2HAP - chains B and D of the 4 polymer chains in the assembly; structure by X-ray diffraction, 2.50 A resolution.

[Chain B]
Molecule: 20-nt DNA strand
Notes: fragment: upstream activation sequence
Sequence (20 nucleotides; row label = number of the first residue in the row):
     1 ACTAATAGCGATAATAGCGT

[Chain D]
Protein: Protein (heme activator protein)
Organism: Saccharomyces cerevisiae
Notes: fragment: dna-binding domain
UniProtKB: P12351 (CYP1_YEAST); residues 55-135 here = UniProt positions 55-135
Chain sequence (81 residues; each row starts with the number of its first residue):
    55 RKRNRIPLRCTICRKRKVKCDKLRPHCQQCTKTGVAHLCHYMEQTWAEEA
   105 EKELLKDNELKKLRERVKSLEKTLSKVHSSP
Unresolved in the structure: 55, 131-135
Bound ions: Zn2+ site 1: Cys64, Cys67, Cys74, Cys81; Zn2+ site 2: Cys64, Cys81, Cys84, Cys93; Zn2+ site 3: His80, His91

[How chain B and chain D interact]
Residue-residue contacts - 21 pairs, chain B then chain D:
  DA11(B) - Arg57(D)  base contact
  DT12(B) - Arg57(D)  hydrogen bond to the base
  DA13(B) - Lys56(D)  phosphate contact
  DA13(B) - Arg57(D)  hydrogen bond to the sugar
  DA13(B) - Arg59(D)  base contact
  DA14(B) - Lys56(D)  phosphate contact
  DA14(B) - Arg57(D)  phosphate contact
  DA14(B) - Arg59(D)  hydrogen bond to the base
  DT15(B) - Arg59(D)  hydrogen bond to the sugar
  DT15(B) - Pro61(D)  phosphate contact
  DA16(B) - Pro61(D)  phosphate contact
  DA16(B) - Leu62(D)  hydrogen bond to the phosphate
  DA16(B) - Arg63(D)  salt bridge to the phosphate
  DA16(B) - Arg68(D)  phosphate contact
  DG17(B) - Arg63(D)  hydrogen bond to the base
  DG17(B) - Lys71(D)  base contact
  DG17(B) - Val72(D)  base contact
  DG17(B) - Lys73(D)  salt bridge to the phosphate
  DG17(B) - Cys74(D)  hydrogen bond to the phosphate
  DC18(B) - Lys71(D)  hydrogen bond to the base
  DC18(B) - Lys73(D)  phosphate contact
Also at the interface, not in a pair above, chain B (9 interface residues in all): DG19

[Summary]
9 residues of chain B and 11 residues of chain D are in contact; the contacts include 8 hydrogen bonds and 2
salt bridges. Among the polar pairs are DT12(B)-Arg57(D), DA14(B)-Arg59(D) and DG17(B)-Arg63(D). The Zn2+ site
1 is built by Cys64(D), Cys67(D), Cys74(D) and Cys81(D).
Here chain B is a 20-nt DNA strand and chain D is Protein (heme activator protein) (Saccharomyces cerevisiae).
Entry 2HAP (Structure of a HAP1-18/DNA complex reveals that protein/DNA interactions can have direct
allosteric effects on transcriptional ...) was determined by X-ray diffraction.
